Entry 3MJP (X-ray diffraction, 2.76 A resolution); this record covers chains A and C of the 4 polymer chains in the assembly.

== Chain A (and C) ==
Name: Hemoglobin subunit alpha-A
Source organism: Coturnix japonica
Notes: chain C of this document is another copy of the same molecule, construct and numbering; everything in this record applies to it too
UniProt: P24589 (HBA_COTJA); residues 1-141 here correspond to UniProt positions 2-142 (UniProt number = residue number + 1)
Sequence (141 residues; row label = number of the first residue in the row):
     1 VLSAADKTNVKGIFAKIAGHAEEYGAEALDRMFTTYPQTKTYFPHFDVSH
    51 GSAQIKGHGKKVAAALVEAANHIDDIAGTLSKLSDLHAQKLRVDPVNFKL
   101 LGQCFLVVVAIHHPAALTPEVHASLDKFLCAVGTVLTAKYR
Curated features (UniProtKB/Swiss-Prot):
  - binding site (O2): His58
  - binding site (heme b): His87
Metal / ion sites: heme Fe: His87 (together with oxygen molecule)
Ligand contacts:
  - heme (HEM): Met32, Tyr42, Phe43, His45, Phe46, Gln54, His58, Lys61, Val62, Leu66, Leu83, Leu86, His87, Leu91, Val93, Asn97, Phe98, Leu101, Val132, Leu136
  - oxygen molecule (OXY): Phe43, His58, Val62, His87

== How chain A and chain C interact ==
Residue-residue contacts (8):
  Val1(A) with Arg141(C)
  Leu2(A) with Arg141(C)
  Lys127(A) with Tyr140(C), hydrogen bond (side chain-backbone); Arg141(C)
  Tyr140(A) with Lys127(C)
  Arg141(A) with Val1(C), hydrogen bond (backbone-backbone); Lys127(C); Cys130(C), hydrogen bond

== In short ==
Chain A and chain C each contribute 5 residues to their interface, with 3 hydrogen bonds. Polar pairs include
Lys127(A)-Tyr140(C), Arg141(A)-Cys130(C) and Arg141(A)-Val1(C). Chain A binds heme and oxygen molecule. From
UniProt: O2-binding residue His58(A) and heme b-binding residue His87(A) on chain A.
Both chains are Hemoglobin subunit alpha-A (Coturnix japonica). Entry 3MJP (Crystal structure determination of
Japanese quail (Coturnix coturnix japonica) hemoglobin at 2.76 Angstrom resolution) was determined by X-ray
diffraction.
